Entry 3MMB (X-ray diffraction, 2.30 A resolution); this record covers chains B and D of the 4 polymer chains in the assembly.

[Chain B]
Name: Sulfite reductase, dissimilatory-type subunit beta
Organism: Archaeoglobus fulgidus
Notes: EC 1.8.99.3
UniProt: Q59110 (DSRB_ARCFU); residue numbers follow UniProt; this construct covers 1-366
Sequence (366 residues; numbered 1 to 366; the number before each row is that of its first residue):
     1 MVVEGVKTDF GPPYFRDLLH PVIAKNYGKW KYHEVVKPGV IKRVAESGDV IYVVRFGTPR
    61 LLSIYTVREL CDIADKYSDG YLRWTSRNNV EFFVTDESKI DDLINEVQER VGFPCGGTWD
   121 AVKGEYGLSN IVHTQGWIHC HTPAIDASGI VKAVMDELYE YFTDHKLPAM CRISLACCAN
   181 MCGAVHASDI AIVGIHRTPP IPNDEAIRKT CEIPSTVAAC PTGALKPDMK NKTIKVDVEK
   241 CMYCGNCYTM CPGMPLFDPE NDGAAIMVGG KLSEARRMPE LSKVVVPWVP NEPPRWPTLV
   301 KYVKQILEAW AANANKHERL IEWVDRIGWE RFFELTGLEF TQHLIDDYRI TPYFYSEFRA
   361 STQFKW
Disordered / not traced: 1-3
Swiss-Prot annotation at these positions:
  - binding site ([4Fe-4S] cluster): C140, C177, C178, C182, C220, C241, C244, C247
  - binding site (siroheme): C182
Disulfides: C211-C251
Bound ions: 4Fe-4S cluster Fe site 1: C140, C178, C182; siroheme Fe: C182 (together with hydrosulfuric acid); 4Fe-4S cluster Fe site 2: C220, C241, C244, C247
Ligand contacts:
  - 4Fe-4S cluster (SF4), molecule 1: T134, Q135, G136, C140, T142, P143, A176, C177, C178, N180, M181, C182
  - 4Fe-4S cluster (SF4), molecule 2: P200, A219, C220, P221, T222, A224, L225, V236, C241, M242, Y243, C244, G245, N246, C247, L256
  - siroheme (SRM), molecule 1: H33, V35, I41, R43, R55, R83, T85, S86, R87, N89, E91, G117, T118, W119, A121, Y126, S129, M170, R172, A187, K271, L272, S273, A275, R276, R319
  - siroheme (SRM), molecule 2: R60, T134, Q135, H139, C140, H141, T142, N180, C182, G183, T249

[Chain D]
Name: Sulfite reductase, dissimilatory-type subunit alpha
Organism: Archaeoglobus fulgidus
Notes: EC 1.8.99.3
UniProt: Q59109 (DSRA_ARCFU); residues 0-417 here correspond to UniProt positions 1-418 (UniProt number = residue number + 1)
Sequence (418 residues; numbered 0 to 417; the number before each row is that of its first residue; numbering starts at 0):
     0 MSETPLLDEL EKGPWPSFVK EIKKTAELME KAAAEGKDVK MPKGARGLLK QLEISYKDKK
    60 THWKHGGIVS VVGYGGGVIG RYSDLGEQIP EVEHFHTMRI NQPSGWFYST KALRGLCDVW
   120 EKWGSGLTNF HGSTGDIIFL GTRSEYLQPC FEDLGNLEIP FDIGGSGSDL RTPSACMGPA
   180 LCEFACYDTL ELCYDLTMTY QDELHRPMWP YKFKIKCAGC PNDCVASKAR SDFAIIGTWK
   240 DDIKVDQEAV KEYASWMDIE NEVVKLCPTG AIKWDGKELT IDNRECVRCM HCINKMPKAL
   300 KPGDERGATI LIGGKAPFVE GAVIGWVAVP FVEVEKPYDE IKEILEAIWD WWDEEGKFRE
   360 RIGELIWRKG MREFLKVIGR EADVRMVKAP RNNPFMFFEK DELKPSAYTE ELKKRGMW
Disordered / not traced: 0
Bound ions: 4Fe-4S cluster Fe site 1: C175, C181, C219, C223; siroheme Fe near C223 (its only coordinating residue here); 4Fe-4S cluster Fe site 2: C266, C285, C288, C291
Ligand contacts:
  - 4Fe-4S cluster (SF4), molecule 1: C175, M176, G177, C181, F183, A184, A217, G218, C219, N221, D222, C223
  - 4Fe-4S cluster (SF4), molecule 2: I242, C266, P267, T268, A270, I271, I280, C285, V286, R287, C288, M289, H290, C291
  - siroheme (SRM), molecule 1: I78, R80, T96, R98, N128, G131, S132, T133, G134, D135, I137, Y210, K211, K213, K215, R229, D231, G313, K314, A315, F317, V318, R358, R360
  - siroheme (SRM), molecule 2: W105, C175, M176, L180, C181, E182, F183, N221, D222, C223, A225, R229, N293

[Interface between chain B and chain D]
Residue-residue contacts - 80 pairs, chain B then chain D:
  A179(B) with F394(D), hydrophobic
  I195(B) with P393(D); M395(D), hydrophobic
  R197(B) with F397(D); L402(D)
  T198(B) with Y407(D)
  P199(B) with Y407(D), hydrogen bond (backbone-side chain)
  P200(B) with Y407(D); M416(D)
  I201(B) with Y407(D), hydrogen bond (backbone-side chain); E410(D); R414(D)
  E239(B) with F396(D)
  K240(B) with F396(D)
  C241(B) with F396(D)
  M242(B) with F394(D), hydrophobic; M395(D); F396(D), hydrophobic
  Y243(B) with M395(D); F396(D); F397(D), hydrogen bond (side chain-backbone)
  C244(B) with F394(D), hydrophobic
  P255(B) with Y407(D), hydrogen bond (backbone-side chain)
  L256(B) with Y407(D)
  F257(B) with Y407(D)
  D258(B) with S405(D), hydrogen bond; Y407(D); T408(D)
  E260(B) with K403(D); S405(D)
  N261(B) with L402(D); K403(D), hydrogen bond (side chain-backbone); S405(D); T408(D)
  M267(B) with N391(D); N392(D)
  L281(B) with N391(D)
  S282(B) with N391(D)
  K283(B) with P389(D); R390(D)
  V284(B) with P389(D); R390(D), hydrogen bond (backbone-backbone); N392(D); P393(D), hydrophobic
  P287(B) with M395(D)
  W288(B) with K403(D)
  P290(B) with K403(D)
  W329(B) with V383(D), hydrophobic; K387(D); A388(D); P389(D)
  E330(B) with V383(D)
  R331(B) with R283(D), hydrogen bond (side chain-backbone); E284(D), salt bridge
  F333(B) with P389(D), hydrophobic
  E334(B) with R283(D), salt bridge
  F340(B) with D382(D); V383(D); V386(D), hydrophobic
  T341(B) with A381(D)
  Q342(B) with R371(D); A381(D)
  H343(B) with R390(D), hydrogen bond (backbone-side chain); M395(D); F396(D); F397(D); E401(D), salt bridge
  L344(B) with P389(D); R390(D), hydrogen bond (backbone-backbone)
  I345(B) with M370(D), hydrophobic; A381(D), hydrophobic; R390(D)
  D346(B) with R390(D); N391(D); N392(D), hydrogen bond
  D347(B) with R390(D), salt bridge; F396(D)
  Y348(B) with N392(D); F394(D), hydrophobic
  R349(B) with E319(D), salt bridge
Other interface residues (no listed pair), chain B (49 interface residues in all): M181, V193, P202, V236, V238, A265, V285
Other interface residues (no listed pair), chain D (33 interface residues in all): W366, L374, R384, L411

[In short]
The interface between chain B and chain D involves 49 residues on one side and 33 on the other; the contacts
include 11 hydrogen bonds and 5 salt bridges. Among the polar pairs are R331(B)-E284(D), E334(B)-R283(D) and
H343(B)-E401(D).
Chain B is Sulfite reductase, dissimilatory-type subunit beta and chain D is Sulfite reductase,
dissimilatory-type subunit alpha, both from Archaeoglobus fulgidus; the structure, Dissimilatory sulfite
reductase in complex with the endproduct sulfide, was determined by X-ray diffraction (same publication as
3MM5, 3MM6, 3MM7, 3MM8, 3MM9 and 3MMA).
